8TAS - chains H and W of the 15 polymer chains in the assembly; structure by electron microscopy, 4.10 A resolution (low resolution: residue-level contacts below are approximate; hydrogen-bond / salt-bridge calls are withheld).

Chain H:
Molecule: 215-nt DNA strand
Sequence (215 nucleotides; numbered 7 to 221; the number before each row is that of its first residue):
     7 ATCGGGAGCT CCGACCGAAT GACATGCATG CATACAGGAT GTATATACCT GACACGTGCC
    67 TGGAGACTAG GGAGTAACCC CCTTGGCGGT TAAAACGCGG GGGACAGCGC GTACGTGCGT
   127 TTAAGCGGTG CTAGAGCTGC CTACGACCAA TGGAGCGGCC TCGGCACCGG GATCCCCCAG
   187 CCGCCGGCAG CGCAGCGCCT GACGGGCACA CAGTC
Unresolved in the structure: 7-19, 213-221

Chain W:
Name: Histone H3.2
Organism: Xenopus laevis
Reference sequence: P84233 (H32_XENLA); residues 0-135 here correspond to UniProt positions 1-136 (UniProt number = residue number + 1)
Sequence (136 residues; numbered 0 to 135; the number before each row is that of its first residue; numbering starts at 0):
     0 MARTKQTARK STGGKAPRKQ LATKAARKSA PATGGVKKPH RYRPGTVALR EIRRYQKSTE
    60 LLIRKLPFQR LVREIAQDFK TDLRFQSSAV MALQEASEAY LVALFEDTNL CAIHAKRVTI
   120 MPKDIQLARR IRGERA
Unresolved in the structure: 0-36
Sequence notes: conflict Ala102 (Gly103 in P84233)
UniProt features mapped onto this chain:
  - modified residue: Arg2 (Asymmetric dimethylarginine), Thr3 (Phosphothreonine), Lys4 (Allysine), Gln5 (5-glutamyl dopamine), Thr6 (Phosphothreonine), Arg8 (Citrulline), Lys9 (N6,N6,N6-trimethyllysine), Ser10 (ADP-ribosylserine), Thr11 (Phosphothreonine), Lys14 (N6-(2-hydroxyisobutyryl)lysine), Arg17 (Asymmetric dimethylarginine), Lys18 (N6-(2-hydroxyisobutyryl)lysine), Lys23 (N6-(2-hydroxyisobutyryl)lysine), Arg26 (Citrulline), Lys27 (N6,N6,N6-trimethyllysine), Ser28 (ADP-ribosylserine), Lys36 (N6,N6,N6-trimethyllysine), Lys37 (N6-methyllysine), Tyr41 (Phosphotyrosine), Lys56 (N6,N6,N6-trimethyllysine) and 8 more in UniProt
  - lipidation: Cys110 (S-palmitoyl cysteine)

Interface between chain H and chain W:
Residue-residue contacts - 25 pairs, chain H then chain W:
  DT46(H) with Tyr41(W)
  DG47(H) with Tyr41(W); Arg49(W)
  DT48(H) with Arg49(W)
  DG121(H) with Arg40(W); Pro43(W); Gly44(W)
  DT122(H) with Arg40(W); Tyr41(W); Arg42(W); Pro43(W); Gly44(W); Thr45(W); Val46(W); Ala47(W)
  DG123(H) with Arg40(W); Tyr41(W); Val46(W)
  DA130(H) with Arg63(W); Leu65(W); Pro66(W); Arg69(W)
  DG131(H) with Arg63(W); Lys64(W); Leu65(W)
Interface residues without a listed pair, chain H (9 interface residues in all): DG140
Interface residues without a listed pair, chain W (16 interface residues in all): Asp81, Arg83

In short:
The interface between chain H and chain W involves 9 residues on one side and 16 on the other.
Chain H is a 215-nt DNA strand and chain W is Histone H3.2 (Xenopus laevis); the structure, PRC2 monomer bound
to nucleosome, was determined by electron microscopy together with 8T9G and 8TB9 from the same study.
